Entry 5WTW (X-ray diffraction, 2.62 A resolution); this record covers chains A and B.

Chain A (and B):
Protein: Core protein
From: Hepatitis B virus
Notes: chain B of this document is another copy of the same molecule, construct and numbering; everything in this record applies to it too
UniProtKB: L7R9I1 (L7R9I1_HBV); residues 1-142 here = UniProt positions 1-142
Chain sequence (142 residues; row label = number of the first residue in the row):
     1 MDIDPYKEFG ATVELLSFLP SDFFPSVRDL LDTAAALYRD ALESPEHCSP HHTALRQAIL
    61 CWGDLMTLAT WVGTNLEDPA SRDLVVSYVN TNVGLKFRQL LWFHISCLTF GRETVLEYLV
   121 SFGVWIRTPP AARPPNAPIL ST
Construct notes: engineered mutation Ala132 (Tyr in L7R9I1)

How chain A and chain B interact:
Inter-chain disulfides: Cys61(A)-Cys61(B)
Pairs across the interface (82; chain A residue first):
  Met1(A) - Ala35(B)  hydrophobic
  Met1(A) - Arg39(B)
  Met1(A) - Leu42(B)  hydrophobic
  Met1(A) - Glu43(B)
  Asp2(A) - Glu43(B)  hydrogen bond (backbone-side chain)
  Ile3(A) - Arg56(B)
  Ile3(A) - Leu60(B)
  Pro5(A) - Gln57(B)
  Pro5(A) - Leu60(B)  hydrophobic
  Lys7(A) - Glu43(B)  hydrogen bond (side chain-backbone)
  Lys7(A) - Pro45(B)
  Glu8(A) - Pro45(B)
  Glu8(A) - His47(B)  hydrogen bond (backbone-side chain)
  Glu8(A) - Thr53(B)  hydrogen bond
  Glu8(A) - Arg56(B)  salt bridge
  Phe9(A) - His47(B)
  Ala35(A) - Met1(B)  hydrophobic
  Arg39(A) - Met1(B)
  Arg39(A) - Asp2(B)
  Leu42(A) - Ile3(B)  hydrophobic
  Glu43(A) - Met1(B)
  Glu43(A) - Asp2(B)  hydrogen bond (side chain-backbone)
  Glu43(A) - Lys7(B)  hydrogen bond (backbone-side chain)
  Pro45(A) - Lys7(B)
  Pro45(A) - Glu8(B)
  His47(A) - Glu8(B)  salt bridge
  His47(A) - Phe9(B)
  His47(A) - Pro50(B)
  His47(A) - Arg112(B)  hydrogen bond
  Pro50(A) - His47(B)
  Pro50(A) - Thr53(B)
  Thr53(A) - Glu8(B)  hydrogen bond
  Thr53(A) - Pro50(B)
  Thr53(A) - Thr53(B)
  Thr53(A) - Ala54(B)
  Ala54(A) - Gln57(B)
  Arg56(A) - Ile3(B)
  Arg56(A) - Glu8(B)  salt bridge
  Gln57(A) - Pro5(B)
  Gln57(A) - Ala54(B)
  Gln57(A) - Gln57(B)
  Gln57(A) - Leu100(B)
  Ile59(A) - Met1(B)  hydrophobic
  Ile59(A) - Ile3(B)  hydrophobic
  Leu60(A) - Ile3(B)
  Leu60(A) - Pro5(B)
  Cys61(A) - Cys61(B)  disulfide
  Asp64(A) - Leu65(B)
  Asp64(A) - Tyr88(B)  hydrogen bond (backbone-side chain)
  Asp64(A) - Lys96(B)
  Asp64(A) - Phe97(B)
  Leu65(A) - Leu65(B)  hydrophobic
  Leu65(A) - Leu68(B)
  Thr67(A) - Tyr88(B)
  Leu68(A) - Leu68(B)  hydrophobic
  Leu68(A) - Tyr88(B)  hydrogen bond (backbone-side chain)
  Trp71(A) - Leu84(B)
  Trp71(A) - Tyr88(B)  hydrophobic
  Val72(A) - Val72(B)  hydrophobic
  Val72(A) - Leu76(B)  hydrophobic
  Val72(A) - Leu84(B)  hydrophobic
  Asn75(A) - Leu84(B)
  Leu76(A) - Leu76(B)  hydrophobic
  Leu76(A) - Asp78(B)
  Leu76(A) - Ala80(B)  hydrophobic
  Leu76(A) - Ser81(B)
  Glu77(A) - Asp78(B)
  Ala80(A) - Leu76(B)  hydrophobic
  Leu84(A) - Leu76(B)  hydrophobic
  Val85(A) - Leu68(B)  hydrophobic
  Tyr88(A) - Thr67(B)
  Tyr88(A) - Leu68(B)  hydrophobic
  Tyr88(A) - Trp71(B)
  Val89(A) - Leu68(B)  hydrophobic
  Asn92(A) - Thr67(B)
  Val93(A) - Asp64(B)
  Lys96(A) - Asp64(B)  salt bridge
  Phe97(A) - Cys61(B)  hydrophobic
  Phe97(A) - Asp64(B)
  Leu100(A) - Gln57(B)
  His104(A) - Gln57(B)
  Arg112(A) - His47(B)
Also at the interface, not in a pair above, chain A (44 interface residues in all): Ser44, Glu46
Also at the interface, not in a pair above, chain B (44 interface residues in all): Ala34, Ser44, Glu46, Ile59, Ala69, Ser87, Asn92, Val93

Overview:
The chain A/chain B interface involves 44 residues from each chain; the contacts include 1 disulfide bond, 10
hydrogen bonds and 4 salt bridges. Polar contacts include Glu8(A)-Arg56(B), His47(A)-Glu8(B) and
Lys96(A)-Asp64(B).
Both chains are Core protein (Hepatitis B virus). Entry 5WTW (Hepatitis B virus core protein Y132A mutant in P
41 21 2 Space Group) was determined by X-ray diffraction, deposited together with 5WRE.
